4XSG - chains A and B; structure by X-ray diffraction, 1.80 A resolution.

== Chain A ==
Name: Transforming protein RhoA
Organism: Homo sapiens
Reference sequence: P61586 (RHOA_HUMAN); residues 1-179 here = UniProt positions 1-179
Chain sequence (179 residues; numbered 1 to 179; the number before each row is that of its first residue):
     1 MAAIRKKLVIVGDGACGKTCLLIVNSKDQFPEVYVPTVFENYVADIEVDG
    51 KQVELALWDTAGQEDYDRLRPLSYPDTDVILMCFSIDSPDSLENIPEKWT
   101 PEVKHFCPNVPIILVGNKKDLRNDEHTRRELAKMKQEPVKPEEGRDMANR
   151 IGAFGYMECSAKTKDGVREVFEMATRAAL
Disordered / not traced: 1-3
Construct notes: engineered mutation N25 (Phe in P61586)
Ion coordination: Mg2+: T19, T37 (together with GTP-gamma-S)
Small-molecule neighbours: GTP-gamma-S (GSP; 5'-guanosine-diphosphate-monothiophosphate): D13, G14, A15, C16, G17, K18, T19, C20, F30, V35, T37, T60, A61, G62, Q63, K118, D120, L121, S160, A161, K162
Swiss-Prot annotation at these positions:
  - region: A61 to D78 (Switch II region)
  - motif: Y34 to Y42 (Effector region)
  - binding site (GTP): G12 to T19, F30 to T37, D59 to Q63, N117 to D120, S160 to K162
  - modified residue: Y34 (Microbial infection: O-AMP-tyrosine), T37 (Microbial infection: O-AMP-threonine), N41 (Microbial infection: ADP-ribosylasparagine), Q63 (5-glutamyl serotonin)
  - glycosylation: Y34 (Microbial infection: O-linked (GlcNAc) tyrosine), T37 (Microbial infection: O-alpha-linked (GlcNAc) threonine)
  - cross-link: K135 (Glycyl lysine isopeptide (Lys-Gly) (interchain with G-Cter in ubiquitin))
  - natural variant: E47 (E47K: In EDFAOB), P71 (P71S: In EDFAOB)
  - mutagenesis: G14 (G14V: Increased Rho protein signal transduction. Constitutively active), T19 (T19N: Decreased Rho protein signal transduction. Decreased substrate adhesion-dependent cell spreading. Decreased stress fibers assembly. Decreased cytoplasmic microtubule organization), Y34 (Y34A: Abolishes interaction with DGKQ; Y34F: Abolishes AMPylation by Haemophilus IbpA), T37 (T37A: Abolished monoglucosylation by C.difficile toxin TcdA. Abolished O-GlcNAcylation by C.novyi toxin TcdA), Q63 (Q63L: Causes constitutive activation), K135 (K135R: Reduced FBXL19-mediated ubiquitination and subsequent degradation)
What the authors report for this chain:
  - specificity-determining residues: R5, E40, V43, E54, W58
  - mutagenesis - K6A, E40A, E40D, V43A, E54A, W58A: decreased catalytic activity with ADP-ribosyltransferase (chain B)
  - mutagenesis - A56W: abolished catalytic activity with ADP-ribosyltransferase (chain B)
  - mutagenesis - R5K: unchanged catalytic activity with ADP-ribosyltransferase (chain B)
  - post-translational modification sites: N41 (citing earlier work)

== Chain B ==
Name: ADP-ribosyltransferase
Organism: Bacillus cereus
Reference sequence: Q8KNY0 (Q8KNY0_BACCE); residue numbers follow UniProt; this construct covers 1-219
Chain sequence (219 residues; each row starts with the number of its first residue):
     1 GNIPTKPKDCNNVDKYKLCTNKEEADAWGKKQFNKWSKEEKSAIRDYTKN
    51 ARPYNEFLRMHAGKLDSDPTMKKKIESLDKALNRKEAKVNDNIKVYRGDD
   101 AWIFGKEYDNSIIKNGKVDREKFKEIQKKFQGKTTTEFGYISTSILIDAG
   151 YAKTRPVMTEFKVGSGTHGAYMNSDDLTAYPGQYELLLPRNTVYKIEKIY
   201 IAIDNNTQKEQIKVEATIK
Disordered / not traced: 1-14

== How chain A and chain B interact ==
Pairs across the interface (55; chain A residue first):
  R5(A) with R45(B); D175(B), salt bridge
  V33(A) with D109(B)
  Y34(A) with W102(B), hydrophobic; K106(B), hydrogen bond (side chain-backbone); Y108(B)
  V35(A) with W102(B); N110(B), hydrogen bond (backbone-side chain)
  P36(A) with D100(B); W102(B)
  T37(A) with D100(B); N110(B); R155(B)
  V38(A) with Y151(B), hydrophobic; R155(B), hydrogen bond (backbone-side chain)
  F39(A) with R52(B)
  E40(A) with R52(B), hydrogen bond (backbone-side chain); R97(B), salt bridge; R155(B)
  N41(A) with T48(B), hydrogen bond (side chain-backbone); K49(B); N50(B); R52(B), hydrogen bond (backbone-side chain); Y180(B); Q183(B), hydrogen bond
  Y42(A) with K49(B); N50(B); R52(B); Y180(B), hydrogen bond (backbone-side chain)
  V43(A) with K49(B), hydrogen bond (backbone-backbone); A179(B), hydrophobic
  E54(A) with K49(B), salt bridge
  A56(A) with A179(B); Y180(B)
  L57(A) with Y180(B), hydrogen bond (backbone-side chain)
  W58(A) with Y180(B); P181(B)
  D59(A) with Y151(B)
  T60(A) with Y151(B)
  A61(A) with Y151(B); T154(B)
  Q63(A) with K209(B)
  D65(A) with T207(B); K209(B), salt bridge
  Y66(A) with T154(B); T207(B); K209(B), hydrogen bond
  R68(A) with D148(B), salt bridge; K153(B); N206(B)
  L69(A) with D148(B)
  R70(A) with Y151(B)
  L72(A) with D148(B); A149(B), hydrophobic
  S73(A) with Y151(B), hydrogen bond
Other interface residues (no listed pair), chain B (28 interface residues in all): P156, G182
The authors on this interface:
  - residue pairs: R5(A)-D175(B), N41(A)-Q183(B) (hydrogen bond), V43(A)-Y180(B) (hydrophobic contact), E54(A)-K49(B), A56(A)-Y180(B) (hydrophobic contact), L57(A)-Y180(B) (hydrogen bond), W58(A)-Y180(B) (hydrophobic contact)
  - interface residues, chain A: Y34(A), P36(A), T37(A), V38(A), F39(A), E40(A), Y42(A), A61(A), Q63(A), D65(A), Y66(A), R68(A), L69(A), L72(A)
  - interface residues, chain B: R45(B), D100(B), D148(B), D175(B), N206(B)

== In short ==
The interface between chain A and chain B involves 27 residues on one side and 28 on the other; the contacts
include 12 hydrogen bonds and 5 salt bridges. Polar contacts include R5(A)-D175(B), E40(A)-R97(B) and
E54(A)-K49(B). The paper describes contacts between R5(A) and D175(B) and E54(A) and K49(B); hydrogen bonds
between N41(A) and Q183(B) and L57(A) and Y180(B); hydrophobic contacts between V43(A) and Y180(B), A56(A) and
Y180(B) and W58(A) and Y180(B). The paper reports that K6A, E40A and E40D of chain A, among others, reduce
catalytic activity with ADP-ribosyltransferase (chain B); interface residues Y34(A), P36(A) and R45(B) among
others; 8 substitutions were tested in all.
Chain A is Transforming protein RhoA (Homo sapiens) and chain B is ADP-ribosyltransferase (Bacillus cereus);
the structure, The complex structure of C3cer exoenzyme and GTP bound RhoA (NADH-free state), was determined
by X-ray diffraction together with 4XSH and 5BWM from the same study.
